5T6H - chain A; structure by X-ray diffraction, 1.80 A resolution.

== Chain A ==
Molecule: Glycylpeptide N-tetradecanoyltransferase
Organism: Neosartorya fumigata (strain ATCC MYA-4609 / Af293 / CBS 101355 / FGSC A1100)
Notes: EC 2.3.1.97
UniProtKB: Q9UVX3 (NMT_ASPFU); numbering as in UniProt (aligned over 86-492)
Amino-acid sequence (411 residues; row label = number of the first residue in the row):
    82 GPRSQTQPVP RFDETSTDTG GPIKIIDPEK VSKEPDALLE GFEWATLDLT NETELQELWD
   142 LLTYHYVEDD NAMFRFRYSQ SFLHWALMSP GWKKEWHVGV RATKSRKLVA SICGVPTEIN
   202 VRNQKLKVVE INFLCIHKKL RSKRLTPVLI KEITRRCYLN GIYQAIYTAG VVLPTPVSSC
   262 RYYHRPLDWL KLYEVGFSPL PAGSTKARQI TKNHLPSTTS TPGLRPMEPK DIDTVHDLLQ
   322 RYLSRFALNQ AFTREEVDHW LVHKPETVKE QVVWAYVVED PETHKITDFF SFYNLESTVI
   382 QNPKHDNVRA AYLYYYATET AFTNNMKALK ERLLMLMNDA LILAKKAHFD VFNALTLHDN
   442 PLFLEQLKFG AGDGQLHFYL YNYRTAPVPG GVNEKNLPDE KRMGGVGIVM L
Not modelled in the structure: 82-100
Differences from the reference sequence: expression tag (82-85)
Small-molecule neighbours:
  - 75Q (1-(4-{3,5-dichloro-4-[(2,6-dimethylpyridin-3-yl)methoxy]phenyl}pyridin-2-yl)piperazine): Tyr147, Val148, Glu149, Asp150, Phe155, Arg156, Phe157, Asn213, Thr249, Ala250, Gly251, Tyr263, His265, Phe278, Ser378, Tyr393, Asp454, Gly455, Leu457, Met491, Leu492
  - tetradecanoyl-coa (MYA): His146, Tyr147, Val148, Val210, Ile212, Asn213, Phe214, Leu215, Cys216, Ile217, Leu221, Arg222, Ser223, Lys224, Arg225, Leu226, Thr227, Pro228, Ile231, Ile234, Thr235, Cys238, Tyr239, Ile243, Tyr244, Gln245, Ala246, Tyr248, Thr249, Ala250, Val252, Leu254, Tyr462
Reported in the primary citation:
  - conformationally variable residues (side-chain flip): Phe278

== Summary ==
Bound to chain A: tetradecanoyl-coa and compound 75Q. The paper reports conformational variability at Phe278.
Chain A is Glycylpeptide N-tetradecanoyltransferase (Neosartorya fumigata (strain ATCC MYA-4609 / Af293 / CBS
101355 / FGSC A1100)); the structure, Crystal structure of Aspergillus fumigatus N-myristoyl transferase in
complex with myristoyl CoA and a dimethylpyridyl-dipihenyl-pyridine ligand, was determined by X-ray
diffraction (same publication as 5T5U, 5T6C and 5T6E).
